PDB entry 7ECT | X-ray diffraction, 2.90 A resolution | chains A and C of the 3 polymer chains in the assembly

Chain A (and C):
Protein: Glutamate dehydrogenase
Source organism: Aspergillus terreus
Notes: chain C of this document is another copy of the same molecule, construct and numbering; everything in this record applies to it too
Reference sequence: T2D1F5 (T2D1F5_ASPTE); residue numbers follow UniProt; this construct covers 1-460
Amino-acid sequence (460 residues; row label = number of the first residue in the row):
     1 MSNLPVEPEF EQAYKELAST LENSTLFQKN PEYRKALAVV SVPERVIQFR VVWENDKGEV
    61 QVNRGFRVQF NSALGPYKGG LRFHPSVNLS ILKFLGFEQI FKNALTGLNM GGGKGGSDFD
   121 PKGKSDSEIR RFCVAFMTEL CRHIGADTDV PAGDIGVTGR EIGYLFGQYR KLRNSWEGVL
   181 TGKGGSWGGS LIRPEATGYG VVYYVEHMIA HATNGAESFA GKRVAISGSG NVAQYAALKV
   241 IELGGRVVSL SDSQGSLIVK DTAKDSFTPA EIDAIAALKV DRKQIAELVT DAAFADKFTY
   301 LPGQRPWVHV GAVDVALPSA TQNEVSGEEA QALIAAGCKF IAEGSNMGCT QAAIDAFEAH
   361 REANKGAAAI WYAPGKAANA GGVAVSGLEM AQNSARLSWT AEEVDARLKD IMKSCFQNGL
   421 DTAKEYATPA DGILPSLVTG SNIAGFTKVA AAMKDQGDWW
Unresolved in the structure: 1 (chain C: fully traced)
Residues lining bound ligands: NADPH (NDP; NADPH dihydro-nicotinamide-adenine-dinucleotide phosphate): R82, H84, L95, K102, K122, D154, I155, G156, R193, T197, G228, S229, G230, N231, V232, S251, D252, S253, K279, Q284, S319, A320, T321, Q322, G344, S345, N346, N379, G382
From the paper describing this entry:
  - binding site for l(+)-tartaric acid: K78, Q99, K102, K114, G153, D154, R193, S386

Interface between chain A and chain C:
Residue-residue contacts (42; chain A residue first):
  R130(A) - W460(C)
  G163(A) - D455(C)
  G163(A) - Q456(C)
  Y164(A) - K454(C)
  Y164(A) - D455(C)  hydrogen bond (backbone-backbone)
  Y164(A) - G457(C)
  F166(A) - Q456(C)
  G167(A) - Q456(C)
  R170(A) - E44(C)  salt bridge
  R170(A) - S72(C)  hydrogen bond
  R170(A) - A73(C)
  R170(A) - Q456(C)  hydrogen bond
  R170(A) - D458(C)  salt bridge
  N174(A) - R45(C)  hydrogen bond
  N174(A) - Y77(C)
  N174(A) - T148(C)  hydrogen bond (backbone-side chain)
  S175(A) - D147(C)
  W176(A) - S72(C)  hydrogen bond (side chain-backbone)
  W176(A) - A73(C)  hydrogen bond (side chain-backbone)
  W176(A) - L74(C)
  W176(A) - G75(C)
  W176(A) - P76(C)
  W176(A) - N109(C)
  W176(A) - D147(C)  hydrogen bond (backbone-backbone)
  E177(A) - D147(C)
  S186(A) - L74(C)
  S186(A) - N109(C)  hydrogen bond (backbone-side chain)
  S186(A) - K448(C)
  S186(A) - A452(C)
  W187(A) - A73(C)
  W187(A) - N109(C)
  W187(A) - A452(C)
  W187(A) - D455(C)  hydrogen bond
  W187(A) - Q456(C)
  G188(A) - N109(C)
  S394(A) - S394(C)  hydrogen bond (backbone-side chain)
  A395(A) - A391(C)
  R396(A) - A146(C)  hydrogen bond (side chain-backbone)
  R396(A) - D147(C)  salt bridge
  R396(A) - M390(C)  hydrogen bond (side chain-backbone)
  R396(A) - A391(C)
  R396(A) - S394(C)  hydrogen bond
Interface residues without a listed pair, chain A (20 interface residues in all): R160, Q168, K171, L397
Interface residues without a listed pair, chain C (28 interface residues in all): Q69, L108, H143, L388, R407

Summary:
Chain A and chain C form an interface of 20 and 28 residues respectively; the contacts include 14 hydrogen
bonds and 3 salt bridges. Polar pairs include R170(A)-E44(C), R170(A)-D458(C) and R396(A)-D147(C). Ligands of
chain A: NADPH. From the paper: a binding site for l(+)-tartaric acid at K78(A), Q99(A) and K102(A) among
others.
Chain A and chain C are both Glutamate dehydrogenase (Aspergillus terreus); the structure, Crystal Structure
of Aspergillus terreus Glutamate Dehydrogenase (AtGDH) Complexed With Tartrate and NADPH, was determined by
X-ray diffraction (same publication as 7ECR and 7ECS).
